7Q4B - chains R and E of the 10 polymer chains in the assembly; structure by electron microscopy, 2.50 A resolution.

== Chain R (and E) ==
Name: Amyloid-beta precursor protein
Organism: Homo sapiens
Notes: chain E of this document is another copy of the same molecule, construct and numbering; everything in this record applies to it too
UniProt: P05067 (A4_HUMAN); residues 1-42 here correspond to UniProt positions 672-713 (UniProt number = residue number + 671)
Amino-acid sequence (42 residues; numbered 1 to 42; the number before each row is that of its first residue):
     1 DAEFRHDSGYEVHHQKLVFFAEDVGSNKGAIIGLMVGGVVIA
Disordered / not traced: 1-8
What the authors report for this chain:
  - self-association interface (contacts with another copy of this molecule): Tyr10

== Chain R / chain E interface ==
Residue-residue contacts (4):
  Leu34(R) with Val36(E), hydrophobic
  Val36(R) with Leu17(E), hydrophobic
  Gly37(R) with Leu17(E)
  Val39(R) with Val12(E), hydrophobic
Also at the interface, not in a pair above, chain E (6 interface residues in all): Gln15, Phe19, Leu34

== In short ==
The interface between chain R and chain E involves 4 residues on one side and 6 on the other. The paper
reports a self-association interface involving Tyr10(R).
Chain R and chain E are both Amyloid-beta precursor protein (Homo sapiens); the structure, Type I beta-amyloid
42 Filaments from Human Brain, was determined by electron microscopy, deposited together with 7Q4M.
